5LLM - chain A; structure by X-ray diffraction, 3.25 A resolution.

== Chain A ==
Molecule: Excitatory amino acid transporter 1, Neutral amino acid transporter B(0)
From: Homo sapiens
UniProtKB: chimeric construct of P43003, Q15758: residues 1-148 from P43003 (EAA1_HUMAN) positions 1-148 (same numbers); residues 149-222 from Q15758 positions 157-230 (UniProt number = residue number + 8); residues 223-522 from P43003 (EAA1_HUMAN) positions 243-542 (UniProt number = residue number + 20)
Chain sequence (522 residues; each row starts with the number of its first residue):
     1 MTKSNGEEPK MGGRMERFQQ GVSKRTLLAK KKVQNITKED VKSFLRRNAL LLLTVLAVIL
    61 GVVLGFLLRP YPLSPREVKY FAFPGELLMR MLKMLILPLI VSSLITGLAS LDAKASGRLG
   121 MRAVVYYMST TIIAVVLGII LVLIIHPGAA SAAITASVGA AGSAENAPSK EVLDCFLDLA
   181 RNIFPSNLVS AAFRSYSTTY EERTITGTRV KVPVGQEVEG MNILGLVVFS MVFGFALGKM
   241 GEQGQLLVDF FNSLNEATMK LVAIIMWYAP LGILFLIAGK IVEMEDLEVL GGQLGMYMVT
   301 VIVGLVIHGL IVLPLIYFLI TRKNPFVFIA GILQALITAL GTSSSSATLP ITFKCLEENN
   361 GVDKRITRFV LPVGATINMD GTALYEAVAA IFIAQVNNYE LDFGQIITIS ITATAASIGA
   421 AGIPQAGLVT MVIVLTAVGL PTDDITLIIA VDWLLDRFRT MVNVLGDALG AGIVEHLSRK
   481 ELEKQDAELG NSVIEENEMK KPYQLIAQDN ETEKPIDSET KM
Not modelled in the structure: 1-36, 148-170, 200-212, 284-290, 396-404, 488-522
Construct notes: engineered mutation Ser23 (Arg in P43003), Phe44 (Tyr in P43003), Arg46 (Phe in P43003), Leu50 (Phe in P43003), Leu51 (Val in P43003), Leu56 (Thr in P43003), Leu60 (Val in P43003), Val62 (Thr in P43003), Val63 (Ile in P43003), Leu67 (Thr in P43003), Pro72 (Arg in P43003), Leu73 (Met in P43003), Pro75 (Tyr in P43003), Ala82 (Ser in P43003), Lys93 (Gln in P43003), Ile96 (Val in P43003), Val101 (Ile in P43003), Ile105 (Val in P43003), Leu108 (Met in P43003), Ser110 (Ala in P43003), Ala113 (Ser in P43003), Arg118 (Lys in P43003), Leu119 (Met in P43003), Ser129 (Thr in P43003), Leu137 (Ile in P43003), Leu141 (Ile in P43003), Thr155 (Asn163 in Q15758), Cys175 (Ser183 in Q15758), Thr204 (Asn212 in Q15758), Ile223 (Ala243 in P43003), Val232 (Cys252 in P43003), Ala236 (Val256 in P43003), Leu237 (Ile257 in P43003), Lys239 (Asn259 in P43003), Gly241 (Lys261 in P43003), Leu246 (Ala266 in P43003), Val248 (Arg268 in P43003), Asp249 (Glu269 in P43003), Asn252 (Asp272 in P43003), Thr258 (Ile278 in P43003), Lys260 (Arg280 in P43003), Ile264 (Val284 in P43003), Leu271 (Val291 in P43003), Leu287 (Met307 in P43003), Glu288 (Gly308 in P43003), Leu290 (Ile310 in P43003), Gly295 (Ala315 in P43003), Met298 (Thr318 in P43003), Val306 (Leu326 in P43003), Gly309 (Ala329 in P43003), Leu310 (Val330 in P43003), Ile316 (Leu336 in P43003), Ile320 (Val340 in P43003), Phe326 (Trp346 in P43003), Ala330 (Gly350 in P43003), Ile332 (Leu352 in P43003), Ile366 (Val386 in P43003), Val388 (Leu408 in P43003), Tyr399 (Phe419 in P43003), Asp402 (Asn422 in P43003), Ala437 (Ser457 in P43003), Leu454 (Phe474 in P43003), Phe458 (Leu478 in P43003), Met461 (Thr481 in P43003), Val462 (Thr482 in P43003), Ala468 (Ser488 in P43003), Lys480 (His500 in P43003), Glu483 (Lys503 in P43003), Lys484 (Asn504 in P43003), Gln485 (Arg505 in P43003), Ala487 (Val507 in P43003), Leu489 (Met509 in P43003); conflict Leu143 (Ile in P43003)
Bound ions: Na+: Thr376, Ser417, Ala420
Ligand contacts:
  - L-ASP (6Z6; 2-Amino-5,6,7,8-tetrahydro-4-(4-methoxyphenyl)-7-(naphthalen-1-yl)-5-oxo-4H-chromene-3-carbonitrile): Leu104, Leu108, Ala113, Ser116, Gly117, Gly120, Met121, Ala123, Val124, Tyr127, Met231, Val232, Phe235, Phe369, Val370, Val373, Ile377
  - aspartic acid (ASP): Ser343, Ser344, Ser345, Met379, Thr382, Ala421, Gly422, Ile423, Pro424, Gln425, Ala426, Gly427, Asp456, Arg459, Thr460, Asn463
Swiss-Prot annotation at these positions:
  - binding site (L-aspartate): Ser343 to Ser345, Thr382, Ile423 to Gly427, Asp456, Asn463
  - binding site (Na(+)): Gly374, Thr376, Asn378, Asn463, Asp467
  - modified residue: Ser492 (Phosphoserine)
From the paper describing this entry:
  - contacts within the chain: Glu256-Lys364 (salt bridge), Leu340-Arg457 (backbone contact), Gly341-Arg457 (hydrogen bond), Thr342-Arg457 (backbone contact), Ser343-Asp456 (hydrogen bond)
  - binding site for aspartic acid: Asp456
  - binding site for L-ASP: Gly120, Val124, Tyr127, Met231, Phe235, Phe369, Val373
  - mutagenesis - M231I/F235I (>30-fold): decreased binding to L-ASP
  - specificity-determining residues: Met231, Phe235 (by similarity / conservation)
  - Na+ coordination: Ala420

== In short ==
Chain A binds aspartic acid and L-ASP. Thr376, Ser417 and Ala420 form the Na+ site. From UniProt: 11
L-aspartate-binding residues and 5 Na+-binding residues. The paper reports a binding site for L-ASP at Gly120,
Val124 and Tyr127 among others; M231I/F235I reduce binding to L-ASP.
Chain A is Excitatory amino acid transporter 1, Neutral amino acid transporter B(0) (Homo sapiens); the
structure, Structure of the thermostabilized EAAT1 cryst mutant in complex with L-ASP and the allosteric
inhibitor UCPH101, was determined by X-ray diffraction together with 5LLU, 5LM4 and 5MJU from the same study.
